1EAH - chains 3 and 4 of the 4 polymer chains in the assembly; structure by X-ray diffraction, 2.90 A resolution.

Chain 3:
Name: Poliovirus type 2 coat proteins VP1 to VP4
Organism: Human poliovirus 2
UniProt: P06210 (POLG_POL2L); residues 1-238 here correspond to UniProt positions 340-577 (UniProt number = residue number + 339)
Amino-acid sequence (238 residues; each row starts with the number of its first residue):
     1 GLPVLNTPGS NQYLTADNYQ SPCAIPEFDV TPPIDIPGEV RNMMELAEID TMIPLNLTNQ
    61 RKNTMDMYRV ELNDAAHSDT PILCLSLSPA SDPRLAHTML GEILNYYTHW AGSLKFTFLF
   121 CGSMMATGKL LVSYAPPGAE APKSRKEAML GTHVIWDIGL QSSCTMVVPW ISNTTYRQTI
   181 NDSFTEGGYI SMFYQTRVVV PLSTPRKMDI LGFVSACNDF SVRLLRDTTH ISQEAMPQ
Not modelled in the structure: 236-238

Chain 4:
Name: Poliovirus type 2 coat proteins VP1 to VP4
Organism: Human poliovirus 2
UniProt: P06210 (POLG_POL2L); residues 2-69 here correspond to UniProt positions 1-68 (UniProt number = residue number - 1)
Amino-acid sequence (68 residues; row label = number of the first residue in the row):
     2 GAQVSSQKVG AHENSNRAYG GSTINYTTIN YYRDSASNAA SKQDFAQDPS KFTEPIKDVL
    62 IKTAPTLN

How chain 3 and chain 4 interact:
Contacting residue pairs - 36 pairs, chain 3 then chain 4:
  Asn-18(3) with Ala-40(4); Ala-41(4), hydrogen bond (side chain-backbone)
  Tyr-19(3) with Ala-40(4)
  Gln-20(3) with Ile-30(4), hydrogen bond (side chain-backbone); Asn-31(4); Tyr-32(4), hydrogen bond (side chain-backbone); Tyr-33(4); Ser-38(4)
  Ser-21(3) with Tyr-33(4); Ser-38(4), hydrogen bond (backbone-side chain)
  Pro-22(3) with Tyr-33(4), hydrophobic; Ser-38(4)
  Cys-23(3) with Asp-35(4); Ser-38(4), hydrogen bond (backbone-side chain)
  Pro-26(3) with Asp-35(4)
  Glu-27(3) with Arg-34(4), salt bridge; Asp-35(4), hydrogen bond (backbone-side chain)
  Gly-38(3) with Phe-53(4)
  Glu-39(3) with Gln-48(4), hydrogen bond (backbone-side chain); Lys-52(4), hydrogen bond (backbone-side chain); Phe-53(4)
  Val-40(3) with Phe-53(4), hydrophobic
  Arg-41(3) with Phe-46(4); Gln-48(4), hydrogen bond
  Glu-45(3) with Gln-48(4), hydrogen bond; Asp-49(4); Pro-50(4); Phe-53(4)
  Glu-48(3) with Pro-50(4); Thr-54(4)
  Ile-49(3) with Phe-53(4), hydrophobic; Thr-54(4)
  Leu-160(3) with Leu-68(4)
  Gln-161(3) with Pro-66(4); Thr-67(4), hydrogen bond (side chain-backbone); Leu-68(4), hydrogen bond (side chain-backbone)
Other interface residues (no listed pair), chain 4 (23 interface residues in all): Ala-37, Asn-39, Lys-43, Ala-47

In short:
17 residues of chain 3 face 23 of chain 4 across their interface, with 12 hydrogen bonds and 1 salt bridge.
Among the polar pairs are Glu-27(3)/Arg-34(4), Asn-18(3)/Ala-41(4) and Gln-20(3)/Ile-30(4).
Here chain 3 is Poliovirus type 2 coat proteins VP1 to VP4 and chain 4 is Poliovirus type 2 coat proteins VP1
to VP4, both from Human poliovirus 2. Entry 1EAH (PV2L complexed with antiviral agent SCH48973) was determined
by X-ray diffraction.
